PDB entry 9CT0 | electron microscopy, 3.19 A resolution | chains A and B of the 7 polymer chains in the assembly

Chain A:
Name: Gamma-aminobutyric acid receptor subunit beta-2
Organism: Homo sapiens
UniProt: P47870 (GBRB2_HUMAN); residues 1-488 here correspond to UniProt positions 25-512 (UniProt number = residue number + 24)
Chain sequence (488 residues; each row starts with the number of its first residue):
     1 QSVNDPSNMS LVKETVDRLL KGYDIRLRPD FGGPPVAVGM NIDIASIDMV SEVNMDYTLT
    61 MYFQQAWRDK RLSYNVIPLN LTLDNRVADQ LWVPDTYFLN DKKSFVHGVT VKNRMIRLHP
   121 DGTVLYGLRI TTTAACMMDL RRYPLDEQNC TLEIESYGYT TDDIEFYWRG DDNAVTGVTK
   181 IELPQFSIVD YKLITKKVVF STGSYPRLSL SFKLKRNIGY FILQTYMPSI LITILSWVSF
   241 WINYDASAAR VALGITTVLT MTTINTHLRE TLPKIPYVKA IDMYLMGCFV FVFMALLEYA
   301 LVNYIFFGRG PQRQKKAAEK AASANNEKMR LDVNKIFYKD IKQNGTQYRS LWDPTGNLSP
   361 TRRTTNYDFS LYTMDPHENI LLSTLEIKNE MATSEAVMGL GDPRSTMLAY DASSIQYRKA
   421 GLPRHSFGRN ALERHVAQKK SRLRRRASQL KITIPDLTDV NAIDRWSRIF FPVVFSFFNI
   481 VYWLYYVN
Disordered / not traced: 1-6, 310-459, 488
Disulfide bonds: Cys136-Cys150
Covalent attachments: N-acetylglucosamine (NAG) linked to Asn80, Asn149
Ligand contacts: gamma-amino-butanoic acid (ABU): Tyr97, Glu155, Ser156, Tyr157, Phe200, Thr202, Tyr205
Curated features (UniProtKB/Swiss-Prot):
  - binding site (histamine): Tyr97, Ser156, Tyr157, Thr202
  - binding site (4-aminobutanoate): Tyr157, Thr202
  - modified residue: Tyr417 (Phosphotyrosine)
  - glycosylation (N-linked (GlcNAc...) asparagine): Asn8, Asn80, Asn149

Chain B:
Name: Gamma-aminobutyric acid receptor subunit alpha-1
Organism: Homo sapiens
UniProt: P14867 (GBRA1_HUMAN); residues 1-429 here correspond to UniProt positions 28-456 (UniProt number = residue number + 27)
Chain sequence (429 residues; each row starts with the number of its first residue):
     1 QPSLQDELKD NTTVFTRILD RLLDGYDNRL RPGLGERVTE VKTDIFVTSF GPVSDHDMEY
    61 TIDVFFRQSW KDERLKFKGP MTVLRLNNLM ASKIWTPDTF FHNGKKSVAH NMTMPNKLLR
   121 ITEDGTLLYT MRLTVRAECP MHLEDFPMDA HACPLKFGSY AYTRAEVVYE WTREPARSVV
   181 VAEDGSRLNQ YDLLGQTVDS GIVQSSTGEY VVMTTHFHLK RKIGYFVIQT YLPCIMTVIL
   241 SQVSFWLNRE SVPARTVFGV TTVLTMTTLS ISARNSLPKV AYATAMDWFI AVCYAFVFSA
   301 LIEFATVNYF TKRGYAWDGK SVVPEKPKKV KDPLIKKNNT YAPTATSYTP NLARGDPGLA
   361 TIAKSATIEP KEVKPETKPP EPKKTFNSVS KIDRLSRIAF PLLFGIFNLV YWATYLNREP
   421 QLKAPTPHQ
Disordered / not traced: 1-9, 317-383, 419-429
Disulfide bonds: Cys139-Cys153
Covalent attachments: glycan linked to Asn111
Ligand contacts:
  - gamma-amino-butanoic acid (ABU): Phe65, Arg67, Leu118, Thr130
  - PIO ([(2R)-2-octanoyloxy-3-[oxidanyl-[(1R,2R,3S,4R,5R,6S)-2,3,6-tris(oxidanyl)-4,5-diphosphonooxy-cyclohexyl]oxy-phosphoryl]oxy-propyl] octanoate): Arg249, Glu303, Thr306, Phe310, Lys312, Arg313, Asn387, Ser388, Ser390, Lys391, Ile392, Leu395, Ser396, Phe400
Curated features (UniProtKB/Swiss-Prot):
  - binding site (4-aminobutanoate): Arg67, Thr130
  - binding site (3alpha-hydroxy-5alpha-pregnan-11,20-dione): Trp246
  - glycosylation (N-linked (GlcNAc...) asparagine): Asn11, Asn111

How chain A and chain B interact:
Contacting residue pairs - 97 pairs, chain A then chain B:
  Asp24(A) with Thr16(B), hydrogen bond
  Ile25(A) with Asn87(B), hydrogen bond (backbone-side chain); Leu89(B), hydrophobic
  Arg26(A) with Leu19(B); Asp20(B), salt bridge; Leu23(B); Leu86(B); Asn87(B); Leu89(B); Met90(B)
  Leu27(A) with Thr12(B); Phe15(B), hydrophobic; Thr16(B); Leu19(B), hydrophobic
  Phe31(A) with Phe15(B), hydrophobic; Leu84(B), hydrophobic; Arg85(B)
  Val93(A) with Met114(B), hydrophobic
  Pro94(A) with Met114(B)
  Asp95(A) with Met114(B)
  Thr96(A) with Met112(B); Thr113(B), hydrogen bond (backbone-backbone)
  Tyr97(A) with Phe65(B); Met112(B); Asn116(B); Arg132(B)
  Phe98(A) with Met112(B), hydrophobic; Arg132(B), hydrogen bond (backbone-side chain)
  Leu99(A) with Arg132(B), hydrogen bond (backbone-side chain)
  Asn100(A) with Arg187(B)
  Asp101(A) with Arg132(B), hydrogen bond (backbone-side chain)
  Lys102(A) with His110(B)
  Ser104(A) with Met112(B)
  Phe105(A) with Met112(B)
  Val106(A) with Met112(B), hydrophobic
  Ile130(A) with Met112(B), hydrophobic; Thr113(B)
  Ala135(A) with Arg187(B)
  Met137(A) with Ser186(B); Arg187(B)
  Tyr157(A) with Phe65(B), hydrophobic; Asn116(B); Lys117(B); Leu118(B); Thr130(B); Met131(B), hydrogen bond (side chain-backbone); Arg132(B), hydrogen bond (side chain-backbone)
  Gly158(A) with Leu118(B); Arg120(B), hydrogen bond (backbone-side chain)
  Tyr159(A) with Arg85(B); Asn87(B)
  Thr160(A) with Arg85(B); Arg120(B)
  Asp162(A) with Arg85(B), salt bridge
  Asp163(A) with Arg85(B), salt bridge
  Phe200(A) with Phe46(B), hydrophobic; Phe65(B), hydrophobic
  Ser201(A) with Arg67(B), hydrogen bond
  Thr202(A) with Arg67(B); Arg120(B), hydrogen bond (backbone-side chain); Leu128(B)
  Tyr205(A) with Leu118(B); Arg120(B), hydrogen bond
  Ser247(A) with Ser251(B), hydrogen bond; Ala254(B)
  Val251(A) with Ala254(B); Phe258(B), hydrophobic
  Ile255(A) with Phe258(B), hydrophobic; Thr261(B)
  Leu259(A) with Thr265(B)
  Arg269(A) with Tyr225(B); Ile228(B); Gln229(B)
  Glu270(A) with Gln229(B)
  Pro273(A) with Asn189(B)
  Lys274(A) with Asn189(B); Gln190(B); Tyr225(B); Ser276(B), hydrogen bond
  Ile275(A) with Asn189(B); Tyr225(B)
  Pro276(A) with Asn189(B); Lys222(B); Gly224(B); Tyr225(B)
  Asp282(A) with Ile228(B)
  Met286(A) with Ile228(B), hydrophobic
  Phe289(A) with Met236(B), hydrophobic
  Phe293(A) with Leu240(B), hydrophobic
  Leu296(A) with Leu240(B), hydrophobic
  Ala300(A) with Val243(B), hydrophobic
  Asn303(A) with Leu247(B); Asn248(B), hydrogen bond (side chain-backbone)
  Tyr304(A) with Trp246(B); Arg397(B)
  Phe307(A) with Asn248(B); Ala316(B), hydrophobic
Other interface residues (no listed pair), chain A (56 interface residues in all): Phe63, Trp92, Ala248, Val258, Val278, Tyr299
Other interface residues (no listed pair), chain B (58 interface residues in all): Thr48, Met81, Leu188, Phe226, Leu232, Ile239, Pro253, Val257

In short:
56 residues of chain A face 58 of chain B across their interface; the contacts include 15 hydrogen bonds and 3
salt bridges. Among the polar pairs are Arg26(A)-Asp20(B), Asp162(A)-Arg85(B) and Asp163(A)-Arg85(B).
Gamma-amino-butanoic acid is bound between chain A and chain B.
Here chain A is Gamma-aminobutyric acid receptor subunit beta-2 and chain B is Gamma-aminobutyric acid
receptor subunit alpha-1, both from Homo sapiens. Entry 9CT0 (Native human GABAA receptor of
beta2-alpha1-beta2-alpha2-gamma2 assembly) was determined by electron microscopy together with 9CRS, 9CRV,
9CSB, 9CTJ, 9CTP, 9CTV and 6 further entries from the same study.
